PDB entry 7DC6 | X-ray diffraction, 2.68 A resolution | chains A and B of the 3 polymer chains in the assembly

== Chain A ==
Protein: MHC class I antigen
Organism: Ailuropoda melanoleuca
UniProtKB: B2KT53 (B2KT53_AILME); residues 2-276 here correspond to UniProt positions 25-299 (UniProt number = residue number + 23)
Amino-acid sequence (275 residues; row label = number of the first residue in the row):
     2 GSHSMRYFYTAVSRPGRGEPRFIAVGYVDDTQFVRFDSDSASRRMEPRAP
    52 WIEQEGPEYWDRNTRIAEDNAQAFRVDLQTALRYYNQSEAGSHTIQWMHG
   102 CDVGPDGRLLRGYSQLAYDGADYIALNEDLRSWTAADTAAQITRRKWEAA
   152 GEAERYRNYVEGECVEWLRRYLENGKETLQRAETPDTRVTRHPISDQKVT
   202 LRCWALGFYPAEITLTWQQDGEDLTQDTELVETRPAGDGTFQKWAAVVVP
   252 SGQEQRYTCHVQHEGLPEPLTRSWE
Disulfides: Cys-102/Cys-165, Cys-204/Cys-260

== Chain B ==
Protein: Beta-2-microglobulin
Organism: Ailuropoda melanoleuca
UniProtKB: D2GW37 (D2GW37_AILME); residues 6-95 here correspond to UniProt positions 1-90 (UniProt number = residue number - 5)
Amino-acid sequence (99 residues; numbered 1 to 99; the number before each row is that of its first residue):
     1 MVQHAPKIQVYSRHPAENGKPNFLNCYVSGFHPPEIEIDLLKNGEKMKAE
    51 QSDLSFSKDWTFYLLVHTEFTPNGQDEFSCRVKHVTLSEPQIIKWERDN
Construct notes: initiating methionine (1); expression tag (2-5, 96-99)
Disulfides: Cys-26/Cys-80

== Chain A / chain B interface ==
Residue-residue contacts - 57 pairs, chain A then chain B:
  Phe-9(A) / Ser-55(B)
  Phe-9(A) / Phe-56(B)  hydrophobic
  Tyr-10(A) / Phe-56(B)
  Thr-11(A) / Leu-54(B)
  Thr-11(A) / Phe-56(B)
  Thr-11(A) / Phe-62(B)
  Val-13(A) / Pro-34(B)  hydrophobic
  Arg-18(A) / Glu-35(B)  salt bridge
  Ile-24(A) / Leu-54(B)
  Val-26(A) / Asp-53(B)
  Val-26(A) / Leu-54(B)
  Tyr-28(A) / Tyr-63(B)  hydrogen bond
  Gln-33(A) / Asp-53(B)  hydrogen bond
  Arg-36(A) / Asp-53(B)  salt bridge
  Arg-49(A) / Asp-53(B)  salt bridge
  Thr-95(A) / His-32(B)
  Thr-95(A) / Pro-34(B)
  Thr-95(A) / Phe-62(B)
  Gln-97(A) / His-32(B)
  Gln-97(A) / Phe-56(B)
  Gln-97(A) / Trp-60(B)  hydrogen bond (side chain-backbone)
  Gln-97(A) / Phe-62(B)
  Met-99(A) / Phe-56(B)  hydrophobic
  Met-99(A) / Lys-58(B)
  Gln-116(A) / Trp-60(B)
  Leu-117(A) / Trp-60(B)
  Ala-118(A) / Trp-60(B)  hydrophobic
  Asp-120(A) / Met-1(B)
  Asp-120(A) / Val-2(B)
  Asp-120(A) / His-32(B)
  Gly-121(A) / His-32(B)  hydrogen bond (backbone-side chain)
  Gly-121(A) / Trp-60(B)
  Asp-123(A) / Trp-60(B)  hydrogen bond
  Arg-189(A) / Pro-15(B)
  Arg-203(A) / Asn-99(B)  hydrogen bond (side chain-backbone)
  Trp-205(A) / Asn-99(B)
  Val-232(A) / Gln-9(B)
  Glu-233(A) / Gln-9(B)  hydrogen bond (backbone-side chain)
  Glu-233(A) / Tyr-27(B)
  Glu-233(A) / Ser-29(B)  hydrogen bond
  Thr-234(A) / Tyr-27(B)
  Arg-235(A) / Gln-9(B)  hydrogen bond
  Arg-235(A) / Tyr-11(B)
  Arg-235(A) / Tyr-27(B)
  Arg-235(A) / Asn-99(B)
  Pro-236(A) / Tyr-11(B)  hydrogen bond (backbone-side chain)
  Pro-236(A) / Tyr-27(B)
  Pro-236(A) / Leu-65(B)  hydrophobic
  Ala-237(A) / Arg-13(B)  hydrogen bond (backbone-side chain)
  Ala-237(A) / Asn-25(B)
  Gly-238(A) / Arg-13(B)  hydrogen bond (backbone-side chain)
  Gly-238(A) / Leu-65(B)
  Asp-239(A) / Arg-13(B)
  Gln-243(A) / Tyr-11(B)
  Gln-243(A) / Ser-12(B)  hydrogen bond (side chain-backbone)
  Gln-243(A) / Arg-13(B)  hydrogen bond (side chain-backbone)
  Trp-245(A) / Asn-99(B)
Other interface residues (no listed pair), chain A (37 interface residues in all): Arg-7, Trp-98, His-193, Leu-207
Other interface residues (no listed pair), chain B (25 interface residues in all): Asp-59, Asp-98

== Summary ==
37 residues of chain A and 25 residues of chain B are in contact; the contacts include 14 hydrogen bonds and 3
salt bridges. Among the polar pairs are Arg-18(A)/Glu-35(B), Arg-36(A)/Asp-53(B) and Arg-49(A)/Asp-53(B).
Chain A is MHC class I antigen and chain B is Beta-2-microglobulin, both from Ailuropoda melanoleuca; the
structure, Giant panda MHC class I complexes, was determined by X-ray diffraction.
